Entry 7BJB (X-ray diffraction, 1.80 A resolution); this record covers chains A and P.

== Chain A ==
Name: 14-3-3 protein sigma
From: Homo sapiens
UniProt: P31947 (1433S_HUMAN); residue numbers follow UniProt; this construct covers 1-248
Chain sequence (253 residues; row label = number of the first residue in the row; numbers below 1 keep their minus sign (Gly-4 is residue -4)):
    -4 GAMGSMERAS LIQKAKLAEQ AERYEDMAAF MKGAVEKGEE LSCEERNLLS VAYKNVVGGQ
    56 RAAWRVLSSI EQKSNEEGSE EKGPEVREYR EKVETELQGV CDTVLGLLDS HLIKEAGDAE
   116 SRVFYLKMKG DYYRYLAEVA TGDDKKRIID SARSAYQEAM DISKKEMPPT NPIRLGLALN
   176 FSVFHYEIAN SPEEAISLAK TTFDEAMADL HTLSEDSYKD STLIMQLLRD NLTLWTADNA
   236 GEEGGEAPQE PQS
Not modelled in the structure: -4, 232-248
Covalently attached groups: 4-(4-methylphenyl)sulfonylmorpholine (TZK) linked to Lys122
Modified positions: Cys38 (S-hydroxycysteine; CSO)
Construct notes: expression tag (-4 to 0)
Metal / ion sites: Ca2+ site 1 near Glu2 (its only coordinating residue here); Ca2+ site 2: Glu35, Glu110, Glu188; Mg2+: Glu75, Glu161
Residues lining bound ligands: 4-(4-methylphenyl)sulfonylmorpholine (TZK): Cys38, Asn42, Pro167, Ile168, Gly171, Ile219
From the paper describing this entry:
  - binding site for 4-(4-methylphenyl)sulfonylmorpholine: Lys122

== Chain P ==
Name: Transcription factor p65
UniProt: Q04206 (TF65_HUMAN); residues 121-133 here correspond to UniProt positions 39-51 (UniProt number = residue number - 82)
Chain sequence (13 residues; numbered 121 to 133; the number before each row is that of its first residue):
   121 EGRSAGSIPG RRS
Not modelled in the structure: 121-124
Modified positions: Ser127 (phosphoserine; SEP)
Construct notes: conflict Arg131 (Glu49 in Q04206)

== Interface between chain A and chain P ==
Residue-residue contacts (29):
  Glu14(A) - Arg132(P)
  Glu14(A) - Ser133(P)  hydrogen bond
  Val46(A) - Gly130(P)
  Val46(A) - Arg131(P)
  Val46(A) - Arg132(P)
  Val46(A) - Ser133(P)
  Lys49(A) - Pro129(P)
  Lys49(A) - Gly130(P)
  Asn50(A) - Arg131(P)  hydrogen bond (side chain-backbone)
  Gly53(A) - Arg131(P)
  Gly54(A) - Arg131(P)
  Arg56(A) - Ser127(P)
  Lys122(A) - Ile128(P)
  Arg129(A) - Ser127(P)
  Tyr130(A) - Ser127(P)
  Gly171(A) - Ile128(P)
  Leu174(A) - Gly126(P)
  Leu174(A) - Ser127(P)
  Leu174(A) - Ile128(P)
  Asn175(A) - Ser127(P)
  Asn175(A) - Ile128(P)  hydrogen bond (side chain-backbone)
  Val178(A) - Gly126(P)
  Val178(A) - Ser127(P)
  Glu182(A) - Ala125(P)
  Leu222(A) - Pro129(P)
  Asn226(A) - Ala125(P)
  Asn226(A) - Gly126(P)  hydrogen bond (side chain-backbone)
  Leu229(A) - Ala125(P)
  Trp230(A) - Ala125(P)
Other interface residues (no listed pair), chain A (23 interface residues in all): Tyr19, Leu43, Ser45, Ile219

== Summary ==
23 residues of chain A face 9 of chain P across their interface, with 4 hydrogen bonds. Polar contacts include
Glu14(A)-Ser133(P), Asn50(A)-Arg131(P) and Asn175(A)-Ile128(P). 4-(4-methylphenyl)sulfonylmorpholine is
covalently linked to Lys122(A). Glu35(A), Glu110(A) and Glu188(A) coordinate Ca2+ site 2. Glu75(A) and
Glu161(A) form the Mg2+ site. From the paper: a binding site for 4-(4-methylphenyl)sulfonylmorpholine at
Lys122(A).
Chain A is 14-3-3 protein sigma (Homo sapiens) and chain P is Transcription factor p65; the structure, 14-3-3
sigma with RelA/p65 binding site pS45 and covalently bound TCF521-044, was determined by X-ray diffraction,
deposited together with 7BI3, 7BIQ, 7BIW, 7BIY, 7BJF, 7BJL and 54 further entries.
